PDB entry 8Q8Q | electron microscopy, 3.22 A resolution | chains B and C of the 5 polymer chains in the assembly

[Chain B (and C)]
Protein: Magnesium channel Mrs2
From: Thermochaetoides thermophila
Notes: chain C of this document is another copy of the same molecule, construct and numbering; everything in this record applies to it too
Chain sequence (433 residues; row label = number of the first residue in the row):
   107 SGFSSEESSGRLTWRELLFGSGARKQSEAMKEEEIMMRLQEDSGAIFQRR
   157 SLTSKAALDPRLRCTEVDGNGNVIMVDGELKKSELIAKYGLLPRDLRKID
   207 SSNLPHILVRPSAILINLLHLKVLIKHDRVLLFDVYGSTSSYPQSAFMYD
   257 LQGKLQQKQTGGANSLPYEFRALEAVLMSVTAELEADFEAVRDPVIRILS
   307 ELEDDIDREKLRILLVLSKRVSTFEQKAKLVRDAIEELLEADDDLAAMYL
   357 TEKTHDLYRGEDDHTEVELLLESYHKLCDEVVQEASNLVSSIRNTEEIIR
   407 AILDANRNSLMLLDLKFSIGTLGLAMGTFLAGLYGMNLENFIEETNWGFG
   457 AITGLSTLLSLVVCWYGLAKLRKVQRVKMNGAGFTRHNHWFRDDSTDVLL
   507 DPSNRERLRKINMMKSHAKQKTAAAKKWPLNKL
Disordered / not traced: 107-161, 264-270, 484-539
Small-molecule neighbours:
  - lauryl oleyl phosphatidyl ethanolamine (LOP; (1R)-2-{[(R)-(2-aminoethoxy)(hydroxy)phosphoryl]oxy}-1-[(dodecanoyloxy)methyl]ethyl (9Z)-octadec-9-enoate), molecule 1: Lys422, Phe423, Gly426, Leu430, Thr463, Leu464, Ser466, Leu467, Val468, Cys470, Trp471, Leu474
  - lauryl oleyl phosphatidyl ethanolamine (LOP), molecule 2: Leu428, Met432, Phe435, Tyr472, Lys476
From the paper describing this entry:
  - self-association interface (contacts with another copy of this molecule): Glu346

[Interface between chain B and chain C]
Pairs across the interface (47; chain B residue first):
  Ala162(B) - Ser379(C)  hydrogen bond (backbone-side chain)
  Pro199(B) - Glu374(C)
  Arg200(B) - Glu346(C)  hydrogen bond (side chain-backbone)
  Arg200(B) - Asp348(C)  salt bridge
  Arg203(B) - Glu374(C)  salt bridge
  Arg203(B) - Glu378(C)  salt bridge
  Ile312(B) - Val483(C)
  Arg314(B) - Asp410(C)  salt bridge
  Arg314(B) - Asn414(C)
  Arg318(B) - Ile404(C)
  Lys325(B) - Asn400(C)
  Ile408(B) - Val483(C)  hydrophobic
  Asn412(B) - Val480(C)
  Asn412(B) - Gln481(C)
  Asn412(B) - Val483(C)
  Ser415(B) - Val480(C)
  Leu416(B) - Leu418(C)  hydrophobic
  Leu416(B) - Leu421(C)  hydrophobic
  Leu416(B) - Val480(C)  hydrophobic
  Leu419(B) - Leu477(C)  hydrophobic
  Asp420(B) - Leu421(C)
  Asp420(B) - Ser424(C)
  Phe423(B) - Ile425(C)  hydrophobic
  Gly426(B) - Leu428(C)
  Thr427(B) - Leu428(C)
  Leu430(B) - Leu428(C)  hydrophobic
  Leu430(B) - Met432(C)  hydrophobic
  Leu430(B) - Phe435(C)  hydrophobic
  Gly433(B) - Phe435(C)
  Thr434(B) - Phe435(C)
  Ala437(B) - Gly438(C)
  Ala437(B) - Met442(C)
  Tyr440(B) - Met442(C)  hydrophobic
  Tyr440(B) - Asn443(C)
  Met442(B) - Asn443(C)  hydrogen bond (backbone-side chain)
  Asn443(B) - Asn443(C)  hydrogen bond
  Asn446(B) - Asn443(C)  hydrogen bond (side chain-backbone)
  Glu449(B) - Asn443(C)
  Asn452(B) - Phe447(C)
  Gly454(B) - Leu444(C)
  Phe455(B) - Leu439(C)
  Phe455(B) - Met442(C)  hydrophobic
  Phe455(B) - Leu444(C)
  Phe455(B) - Glu445(C)
  Phe455(B) - Asn446(C)
  Ile458(B) - Met442(C)  hydrophobic
  Ser462(B) - Leu439(C)
Other interface residues (no listed pair), chain B (39 interface residues in all): Ala163, Asn209, Arg413, Gly441, Ile448, Glu450, Thr451, Thr459
Other interface residues (no listed pair), chain C (38 interface residues in all): Leu345, Lys382, Gln389, Ala407, Met417, Ala431, Tyr440, Gly441, Gly473, Lys476

[In short]
Chain B and chain C form an interface of 39 and 38 residues respectively, with 5 hydrogen bonds and 4 salt
bridges. Polar pairs include Arg200(B)-Asp348(C), Arg203(B)-Glu374(C) and Arg203(B)-Glu378(C). Chain B binds
lauryl oleyl phosphatidyl ethanolamine. The paper reports a self-association interface involving Glu346(B).
Chain B and chain C are both Magnesium channel Mrs2 (Thermochaetoides thermophila); the structure, Cryo-EM
structure of the magnesium channel CtMrs2 in the open state, was determined by electron microscopy together
with 8Q8P from the same study.
